2HWF - chains 2 and 3 of the 4 polymer chains in the assembly; structure by X-ray diffraction, 3.80 A resolution.

== Chain 2 ==
Molecule: Human rhinovirus 1A coat protein (subunit VP2)
Organism: Human rhinovirus 1A
Reference sequence: P23008 (POLG_HRV1A); residues 1-263 here correspond to UniProt positions 45-307 (UniProt number = residue number + 44)
Chain sequence (263 residues; row label = number of the first residue in the row):
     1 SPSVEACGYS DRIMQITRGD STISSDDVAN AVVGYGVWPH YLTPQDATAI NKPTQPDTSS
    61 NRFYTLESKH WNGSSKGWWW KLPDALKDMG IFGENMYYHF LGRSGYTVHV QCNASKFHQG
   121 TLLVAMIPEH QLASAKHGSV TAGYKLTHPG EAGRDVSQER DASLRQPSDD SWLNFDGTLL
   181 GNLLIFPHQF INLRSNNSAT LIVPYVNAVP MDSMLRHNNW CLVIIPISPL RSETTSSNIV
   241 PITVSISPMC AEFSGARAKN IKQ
Unresolved in the structure: 1-10

== Chain 3 ==
Molecule: Human rhinovirus 1A coat protein (subunit VP3)
Organism: Human rhinovirus 1A
Reference sequence: P23008 (POLG_HRV1A); residues 1-238 here correspond to UniProt positions 308-545 (UniProt number = residue number + 307)
Chain sequence (238 residues; each row starts with the number of its first residue):
     1 GLPVYITPGS GQFMTTDDMQ SPCALPWYHP TKEISIPGEV KNLIEMCQVD TLIPVNNVGN
    61 NVGNVSMYTV QLGNQTGMAQ KVFSIKVDIT STPLATTLIG EIASYYTHWT GSLRFSFMFC
   121 GTANTTLKLL LAYTPPGIDE PTTRKDAMLG THVVWDVGLQ STISLVVPWV SASHFRLTAD
   181 NKYSMAGYIT CWYQTNLVVP PSTPQTADML CFVSACKDFC LRMARDTDLH IQSGPIEQ

== Interface between chain 2 and chain 3 ==
Contacting residue pairs (63):
  Tyr-35(2) with Pro-37(3); Gly-38(3)
  Val-37(2) with Pro-37(3), hydrophobic
  Gln-45(2) with Lys-32(3), hydrogen bond (backbone-side chain)
  Asp-46(2) with Lys-32(3), salt bridge; Ile-34(3); Ser-35(3), hydrogen bond (side chain-backbone)
  Lys-116(2) with Thr-122(3); Ala-123(3); Asn-124(3), hydrogen bond (backbone-side chain)
  Phe-117(2) with Thr-122(3); Asn-124(3); Pro-201(3); Ser-202(3); Thr-203(3)
  His-118(2) with Thr-122(3)
  Gln-119(2) with Cys-120(3); Gly-121(3); Thr-122(3), hydrogen bond; Thr-206(3), hydrogen bond (side chain-backbone); Ala-207(3)
  Thr-121(2) with Cys-120(3)
  Ser-139(2) with Gln-238(3)
  Trp-172(2) with Gly-63(3), hydrogen bond (side chain-backbone); Asn-64(3)
  Leu-179(2) with Tyr-68(3); Thr-96(3)
  Leu-180(2) with Tyr-68(3), hydrogen bond (backbone-side chain)
  Gly-181(2) with Thr-51(3); Leu-52(3), hydrogen bond (backbone-backbone)
  Asn-182(2) with Thr-51(3); Thr-96(3), hydrogen bond (side chain-backbone); Thr-97(3); Leu-98(3), hydrogen bond (side chain-backbone)
  Leu-184(2) with Val-49(3); Asp-50(3); Leu-52(3), hydrophobic; Phe-212(3), hydrophobic
  Ile-185(2) with Leu-98(3), hydrophobic
  Phe-190(2) with Met-118(3), hydrophobic
  Asn-192(2) with Met-118(3); Phe-119(3); Cys-120(3)
  Arg-194(2) with Phe-119(3); Thr-122(3), hydrogen bond (side chain-backbone); Ala-123(3); Gly-158(3), hydrogen bond (side chain-backbone)
  Pro-204(2) with Pro-37(3), hydrophobic
  Tyr-205(2) with Pro-37(3)
  Val-206(2) with Pro-37(3), hydrophobic
  Asn-207(2) with Ile-34(3)
  Ala-208(2) with Ile-34(3)
  Val-209(2) with Ile-34(3)
  Pro-210(2) with Ile-34(3)
  Ile-227(2) with Thr-69(3); Leu-210(3), hydrophobic
  Ser-228(2) with Cys-120(3); Asp-208(3), hydrogen bond
  Arg-231(2) with Pro-204(3); Thr-206(3)
  Glu-233(2) with Ser-202(3); Thr-203(3); Pro-204(3)
Interface residues without a listed pair, chain 2 (34 interface residues in all): Gly-120, Ser-171, Ser-232
Interface residues without a listed pair, chain 3 (44 interface residues in all): Ile-36, Met-46, Val-65, Met-67, Thr-125, Val-157, Leu-159, Gln-160, Ser-161, Pro-200

== Overview ==
34 residues of chain 2 and 44 residues of chain 3 are in contact, with 13 hydrogen bonds and 1 salt bridge.
Polar pairs include Asp-46(2)/Lys-32(3), Gln-45(2)/Lys-32(3) and Asp-46(2)/Ser-35(3).
Here chain 2 is Human rhinovirus 1A coat protein (subunit VP2) and chain 3 is Human rhinovirus 1A coat protein
(subunit VP3), both from Human rhinovirus 1A. Entry 2HWF (A comparison of the anti-rhinoviral drug binding
pocket in HRV14 and HRV1A) was determined by X-ray diffraction (same publication as 2HWB, 2HWC, 2HWD and
2HWE).
